PDB entry 6J9F | electron microscopy, 3.95 A resolution | chains A and C of the 9 polymer chains in the assembly

[Chain A]
Name: DNA-directed RNA polymerase subunit alpha
From: Xanthomonas oryzae pv. oryzae PXO99A
Notes: EC 2.7.7.6
UniProtKB: B2SQT4 (RPOA_XANOP); residue numbers follow UniProt; this construct covers 1-332
Chain sequence (346 residues; numbered -13 to 332; the number before each row is that of its first residue; numbers below 1 keep their minus sign (Met-13 is residue -13)):
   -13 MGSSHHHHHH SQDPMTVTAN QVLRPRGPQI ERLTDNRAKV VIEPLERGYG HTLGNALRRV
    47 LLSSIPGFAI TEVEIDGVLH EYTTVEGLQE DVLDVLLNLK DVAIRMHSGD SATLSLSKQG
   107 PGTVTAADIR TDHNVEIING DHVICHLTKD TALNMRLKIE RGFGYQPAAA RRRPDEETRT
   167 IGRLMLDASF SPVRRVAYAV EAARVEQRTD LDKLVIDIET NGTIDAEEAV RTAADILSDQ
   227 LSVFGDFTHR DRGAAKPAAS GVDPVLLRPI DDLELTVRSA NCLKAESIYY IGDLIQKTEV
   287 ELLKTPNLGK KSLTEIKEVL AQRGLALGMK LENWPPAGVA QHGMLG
Not modelled in the structure: -13 to 10, 159-164, 232-332
Sequence notes: initiating methionine (-13); expression tag (-12 to 0)

[Chain C]
Name: DNA-directed RNA polymerase subunit beta
From: Xanthomonas oryzae pv. oryzae MAFF 311018
Notes: EC 2.7.7.6
UniProtKB: Q2NZX8 (RPOB_XANOM); numbering as in UniProt (aligned over 1-1383)
Chain sequence (1383 residues; each row starts with the number of its first residue):
     1 MTSYSFTEKK RIRKDFGKQR SILEVPFLLA IQVDSYREFL QEDVESTKRK DLGLHAALKS
    61 VFPISSYSGN AALEYVGYKL GQPVFDEREC RQRGMSYGAP LRVTVRLVIY DRESSTKAIK
   121 YVKEQEVYLG EIPLMTGNGT FIVNGTERVI VSQLHRSPGV FFDHDRGKTH SSGKLLYSAR
   181 IIPYRGSWLD FEFDPKDALF TRIDRRRKLP VSILLRALGY NNEEMLAEFF EINTFHINPD
   241 EGVQLELVPE RLRGETLNFD LADGDKVIVE AGKRITARHV KQLEAAGVAA LAVPDDYLVG
   301 RILSHDVVDG STGELLANAN DEISEDQLTA FRKAGVDAVG TLWVNDLDRG PYLSNTLRID
   361 PTKTQLEALV EIYRMMRPGE PPTKEAAQNL FHNLFFTFER YDLSTVGRMK FNRRVGRKDV
   421 LGESVLYDKK YFAERNDEES KRLVAEHTDT SDILEVIKVL TEIRNGRGVV DDIDHLGNRR
   481 VRSVGEMAEN VFRVGLVRVE RAVKERLSMA ESEGLTPQEL INAKPVAAAI KEFFGSSQLS
   541 QFMDQNNPLS EVTHKRRVSA LGPGGLTRER AGFEVRDVHP THYGRVCTIE TPEGPNIGLI
   601 NSLAVFARTN QYGFLETPYR KVLDGKVSDD VEYLSAIEEN EYVIAQANAL TDAKNMLTEQ
   661 FVPCRFQGES LLKPPSEVHF MDVSPMQTVS VAAALVPFLE HDDANRALMG ANMQRQAVPT
   721 LRSQKPLVGT GIERAVARDS GVTVNALRGG VIEQIDAARI VVKVNEAEIG GGTDAGVDIY
   781 NLIKYTRSNQ NTCINQRPLV NVGDVIARGD VLADGPSTDI GELALGQNML IAFMPWNGYN
   841 FEDSILLSER VVEEDRYTTI HIEELTCVAR DTKLGPEEIS ADIPNVSEQA LNRLDESGVV
   901 YIGAEVRAGD IMVGKVTPKG ESQLTPEEKL LRAIFGEKAS DVKDSSLRVP PGMDGTVIDV
   961 QVFTRDGIEK DKRARQIEEN EIKRVKKDFD DQFRILEAAI YARLRSQIVG KVANGGANLK
  1021 KGDSVTDAYL DGLKKSDWFQ LRMKDEDAAD AIERAQKQIQ AHEKEFEARF ADKRGKITQG
  1081 DDLAPGVLKM VKVFLAVKRR IQPGDKMAGR HGNKGVVSNV VPVEDMPYMA TGESVDIVLN
  1141 PLGVPSRMNI GQILEVHLGW AAKGLGRKIQ RMLEAQAAVS ELRKFLDDIY NHDNAINAQR
  1201 VDLSQFSDEE LLNLGKNLID GVPMATPVFD GASEAEIKRM LELADLPQSG QTQLYDGRTG
  1261 EAFDRKTTVG YMHYLKLNHL VDDKMHARST GPYSLVTQQP LGGKAQFGGQ RFGEMEVWAL
  1321 EAYGAAYTLQ EMLTVKSDDV QGRNQMYKNI VDGEHEMVAG MPESFNVLVK EIRSLAIHME
  1381 LEE
Not modelled in the structure: 1-2, 41-50, 238-242, 770-774, 921-939, 1012-1051, 1194-1198, 1383

[How chain A and chain C interact]
Pairs across the interface (44):
  Asn41(A) - Gly1257(C)
  Asn41(A) - Thr1259(C)
  Asn41(A) - Gly1260(C)  hydrogen bond (side chain-backbone)
  Arg44(A) - Tyr1128(C)
  Arg44(A) - Ser1134(C)
  Arg45(A) - Glu1124(C)
  Arg45(A) - Asp1125(C)  salt bridge
  Arg45(A) - Gly1257(C)  hydrogen bond (side chain-backbone)
  Arg45(A) - Arg1258(C)  hydrogen bond (side chain-backbone)
  Leu48(A) - Val1123(C)
  Leu48(A) - Glu1124(C)
  Leu65(A) - Ile902(C)
  His66(A) - Gly903(C)
  His66(A) - Ile958(C)
  Tyr68(A) - Tyr785(C)
  Tyr68(A) - Ile860(C)  hydrophobic
  Tyr68(A) - Thr956(C)
  Tyr68(A) - Ile958(C)  hydrophobic
  Thr70(A) - Lys784(C)
  Val71(A) - Asp756(C)
  Gly73(A) - Asp756(C)  hydrogen bond (backbone-side chain)
  Leu74(A) - Asp756(C)
  Leu74(A) - Ala757(C)
  Gln75(A) - Val800(C)  hydrogen bond (side chain-backbone)
  Gln75(A) - Asn801(C)  hydrogen bond
  Glu76(A) - Ala757(C)
  Glu76(A) - Arg797(C)
  Glu76(A) - Pro798(C)
  Leu79(A) - Leu721(C)  hydrophobic
  Leu79(A) - Tyr785(C)
  Leu83(A) - Asp855(C)
  Lys86(A) - Glu853(C)  hydrogen bond (side chain-backbone)
  Thr134(A) - Ile755(C)  hydrogen bond (side chain-backbone)
  Tyr151(A) - Glu853(C)
  Arg158(A) - Glu905(C)  salt bridge
  Ile167(A) - Gly903(C)
  Ile167(A) - Ala904(C)  hydrophobic
  Ser175(A) - Glu853(C)
  Arg181(A) - Thr1131(C)
  Arg181(A) - Gly1132(C)
  Ala183(A) - Thr1131(C)
  Ala183(A) - Gly1132(C)
  Tyr184(A) - Tyr1128(C)
  Tyr184(A) - Gly1260(C)
Also at the interface, not in a pair above, chain A (31 interface residues in all): His37, Ser49, Thr69, Glu72, Asp77, Met171, Asp173
Also at the interface, not in a pair above, chain C (38 interface residues in all): Ala758, Glu849, Val852, Glu854, Val957, Ala1096, Met1126, Ala1130

[Overview]
Chain A and chain C form an interface of 31 and 38 residues respectively, with 8 hydrogen bonds and 2 salt
bridges. Among the polar pairs are Arg45(A)-Asp1125(C), Arg158(A)-Glu905(C) and Asn41(A)-Gly1260(C).
Chain A is DNA-directed RNA polymerase subunit alpha (Xanthomonas oryzae pv. oryzae PXO99A) and chain C is
DNA-directed RNA polymerase subunit beta (Xanthomonas oryzae pv. oryzae MAFF 311018); the structure, Cryo-EM
structure of Xanthomonos oryzae transcription elongation complex with the bacteriophage protein P7, was
determined by electron microscopy, deposited together with 6J9E.
